4LAH - chain X; structure by X-ray diffraction, 1.88 A resolution.

Chain X:
Molecule: Dihydrofolate reductase
Source organism: Staphylococcus aureus
Notes: EC 1.5.1.3
Reference sequence: P0A017 (DYR_STAAU); numbering as in UniProt (aligned over 1-159)
Sequence (167 residues; numbered 1 to 167; the number before each row is that of its first residue):
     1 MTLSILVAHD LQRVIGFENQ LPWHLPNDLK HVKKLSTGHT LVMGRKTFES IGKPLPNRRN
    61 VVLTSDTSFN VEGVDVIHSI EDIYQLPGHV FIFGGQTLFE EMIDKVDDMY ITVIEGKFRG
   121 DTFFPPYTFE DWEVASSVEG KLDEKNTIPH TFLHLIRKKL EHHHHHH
Disordered / not traced: 1, 159-167
Differences from the reference sequence: expression tag (160-167)
Small-molecule neighbours:
  - 1VO (7-[5,6-dimethyl-2-(1,3-thiazol-4-yl)-1H-benzimidazol-1-yl]quinazoline-2,4-diamine): Leu6, Val7, Ala8, Asn19, Gln20, Leu21, Asp28, Leu29, Val32, Ser50, Ile51, Leu55, Ile92, Phe93, Gly94, Phe99, Thr112
  - NADP (NAP; NADP nicotinamide-adenine-dinucleotide phosphate): Leu6, Val7, Ala8, Ile15, Gly16, Phe17, Asn19, Gln20, Leu21, Trp23, Gly44, Arg45, Lys46, Thr47, Leu63, Thr64, Ser65, Asp66, His78, Ile80, Phe93, Gly94, Gly95, Gln96, Thr97, Leu98, Phe99, Glu101, Asp121, Thr122
Curated features (UniProtKB/Swiss-Prot):
  - binding site (substrate): Leu6, Val7, Asp28, Ser50, Arg58, Phe93
  - binding site (NADP(+)): Val7, Ala8, Ile15 to Gln20, Gly44 to Thr47, Leu63 to Asp66, Phe93 to Leu98, Glu101, Thr122

Overview:
Ligands of chain X: compound 1VO and NADP. Curated annotation (UniProt) lists 6 substrate-binding residues and
24 NADP+-binding residues.
Chain X is Dihydrofolate reductase (Staphylococcus aureus); the structure, Structure-Based Design of New
Dihydrofolate Reductase Antibacterial Agents: 7-(Benzimidazol-1-yl)-2,4-diaminoquinazolines, was determined by
X-ray diffraction (same publication as 4LAE, 4LAG and 4LEK).
